PDB entry 4OKD | X-ray diffraction, 2.40 A resolution | chains A and B

== Chain A (and B) ==
Name: Isoamylase
From: Chlamydomonas reinhardtii
Notes: EC 3.2.1.68; chain B of this document is another copy of the same molecule, construct and numbering; everything in this record applies to it too
UniProtKB: Q7X8Q2 (Q7X8Q2_CHLRE); numbering as in UniProt (aligned over 57-875)
Sequence (840 residues; numbered 36 to 875; the number before each row is that of its first residue):
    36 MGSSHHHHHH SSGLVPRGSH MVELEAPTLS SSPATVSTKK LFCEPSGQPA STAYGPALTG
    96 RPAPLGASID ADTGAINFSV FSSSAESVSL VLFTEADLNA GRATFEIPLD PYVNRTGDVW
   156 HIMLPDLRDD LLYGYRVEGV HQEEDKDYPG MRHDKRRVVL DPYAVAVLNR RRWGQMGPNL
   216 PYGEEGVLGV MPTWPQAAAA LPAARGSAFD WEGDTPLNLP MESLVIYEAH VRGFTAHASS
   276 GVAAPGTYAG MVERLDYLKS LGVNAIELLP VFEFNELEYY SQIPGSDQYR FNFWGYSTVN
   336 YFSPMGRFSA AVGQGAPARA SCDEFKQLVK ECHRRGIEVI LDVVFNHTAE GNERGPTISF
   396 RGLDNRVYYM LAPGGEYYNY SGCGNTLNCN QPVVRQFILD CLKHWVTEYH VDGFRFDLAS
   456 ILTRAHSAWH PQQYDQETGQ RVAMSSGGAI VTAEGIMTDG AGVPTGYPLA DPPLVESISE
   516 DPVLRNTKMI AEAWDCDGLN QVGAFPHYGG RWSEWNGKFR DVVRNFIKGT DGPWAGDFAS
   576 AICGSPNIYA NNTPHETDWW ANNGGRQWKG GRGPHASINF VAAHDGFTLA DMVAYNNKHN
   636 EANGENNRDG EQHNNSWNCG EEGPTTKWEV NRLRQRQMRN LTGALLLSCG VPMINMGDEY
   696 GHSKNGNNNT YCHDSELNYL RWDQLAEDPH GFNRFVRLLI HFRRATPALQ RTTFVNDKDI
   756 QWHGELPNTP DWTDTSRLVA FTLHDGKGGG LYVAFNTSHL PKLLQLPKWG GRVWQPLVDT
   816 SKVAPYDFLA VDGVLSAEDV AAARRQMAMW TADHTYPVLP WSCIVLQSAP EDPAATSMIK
Not modelled in the structure: 36-74 (chain B: 36-76, 240-241, 639-643)
Differences from the reference sequence: expression tag (36-56)
Glycans and other covalent adducts: alpha-D-glucopyranose (GLC) linked to Asp452
Small-molecule neighbours: alpha-D-glucopyranose (GLC): Trp529, Asp530, Cys531, Asn535, Arg555, Glu646
What the authors report for this chain:
  - catalytic residues: Asp452, Asp620
  - binding site for alpha-D-glucopyranose: Thr228, Trp229, Tyr314, Tyr315, Tyr331, Asn387, Arg389, Gly417, Arg450, Asp452, His619, Asp620, Glu640, Trp652, Asn704, Tyr706, Trp757, Trp767, His794, Trp856
  - conformationally variable residues (loop rearrangement, side-chain flip): Tyr314, Asp620, Ala629 to Trp652, Asn704

== How chain A and chain B interact ==
Residue-residue contacts - 80 pairs, chain A then chain B:
  Trp663(A) with Ala847(B), hydrophobic; Glu866(B); Asp867(B); Pro868(B), hydrogen bond (side chain-backbone); Thr871(B), hydrogen bond
  Arg667(A) with Met844(B); Ala847(B); Asp848(B), salt bridge; Thr871(B)
  Gln670(A) with Met844(B); Thr871(B)
  Arg671(A) with Met844(B)
  Pro724(A) with Ser872(B); Met873(B), hydrogen bond (backbone-backbone)
  His725(A) with Met873(B)
  Gly726(A) with Met873(B)
  Pro796(A) with Leu798(B)
  Leu798(A) with Pro796(B); Lys797(B); Leu798(B), hydrophobic
  Val808(A) with Trp663(B), hydrophobic
  Ser816(A) with Met844(B); Trp845(B)
  Lys817(A) with Gln841(B)
  Val818(A) with Arg840(B); Gln841(B), hydrogen bond (backbone-backbone); Ala843(B), hydrophobic; Ala870(B); Thr871(B); Ser872(B); Ile874(B), hydrophobic
  Ala819(A) with Met873(B); Ile874(B), hydrogen bond (backbone-backbone)
  Pro820(A) with Ile874(B)
  Tyr821(A) with Gln841(B)
  Ala837(A) with Tyr821(B)
  Arg840(A) with Val818(B)
  Gln841(A) with Lys817(B); Val818(B), hydrogen bond (backbone-backbone); Tyr821(B); Gln841(B)
  Met842(A) with Lys817(B)
  Ala843(A) with Val818(B), hydrophobic
  Met844(A) with Arg667(B); Gln670(B); Arg671(B); Ser816(B); Leu854(B), hydrophobic
  Trp845(A) with Ser816(B), hydrogen bond; Pro852(B); Val853(B); Leu854(B), hydrophobic
  Ala847(A) with Trp663(B), hydrophobic; Arg667(B)
  Asp848(A) with Arg667(B), salt bridge
  Thr850(A) with Pro796(B)
  Pro852(A) with Trp845(B); Pro852(B), hydrophobic
  Val853(A) with Trp845(B)
  Leu854(A) with Met844(B), hydrophobic; Trp845(B), hydrophobic
  Pro855(A) with Asp848(B)
  Glu866(A) with Trp663(B)
  Asp867(A) with Trp663(B)
  Pro868(A) with Trp663(B), hydrogen bond (backbone-side chain)
  Ala870(A) with Val818(B)
  Thr871(A) with Trp663(B), hydrogen bond; Arg667(B); Gln670(B); Val818(B)
  Ser872(A) with Pro724(B); Val818(B)
  Met873(A) with Asp723(B); Pro724(B), hydrogen bond (backbone-backbone); His725(B); Gly726(B); Ala819(B)
  Ile874(A) with Ala819(B), hydrogen bond (backbone-backbone); Pro820(B); Tyr821(B), hydrophobic
Interface residues without a listed pair, chain A (41 interface residues in all): Asp723, Lys797, Thr815
Interface residues without a listed pair, chain B (40 interface residues in all): Val808, Ala837, Met842, Thr850, Pro855

== Overview ==
41 residues of chain A and 40 residues of chain B are in contact; the contacts include 11 hydrogen bonds and 2
salt bridges. Among the polar pairs are Arg667(A)-Asp848(B), Trp663(A)-Pro868(B) and Trp663(A)-Thr871(B).
Chain A binds alpha-D-glucopyranose. From the paper: catalytic residues Asp452(A) and Asp620(A); a binding
site for alpha-D-glucopyranose at Thr228(A), Trp229(A) and Tyr314(A) among others.
Both chains are Isoamylase (Chlamydomonas reinhardtii). Entry 4OKD (Crystal Structure of Chlamydomonas
reinhardtii Isoamylase 1 (ISA1) in complex with maltoheptaose) was determined by X-ray diffraction together
with 4J7R from the same study.
